5W2A - chains A and D of the 3 polymer chains in the assembly; structure by X-ray diffraction, 2.90 A resolution.

== Chain A ==
Protein: DNA polymerase kappa
From: Homo sapiens
Notes: EC 2.7.7.7
UniProt: Q9UBT6 (POLK_HUMAN); residues 1-526 here = UniProt positions 1-526
Chain sequence (551 residues; each row starts with the number of its first residue; numbers below 1 keep their minus sign (Met-24 is residue -24)):
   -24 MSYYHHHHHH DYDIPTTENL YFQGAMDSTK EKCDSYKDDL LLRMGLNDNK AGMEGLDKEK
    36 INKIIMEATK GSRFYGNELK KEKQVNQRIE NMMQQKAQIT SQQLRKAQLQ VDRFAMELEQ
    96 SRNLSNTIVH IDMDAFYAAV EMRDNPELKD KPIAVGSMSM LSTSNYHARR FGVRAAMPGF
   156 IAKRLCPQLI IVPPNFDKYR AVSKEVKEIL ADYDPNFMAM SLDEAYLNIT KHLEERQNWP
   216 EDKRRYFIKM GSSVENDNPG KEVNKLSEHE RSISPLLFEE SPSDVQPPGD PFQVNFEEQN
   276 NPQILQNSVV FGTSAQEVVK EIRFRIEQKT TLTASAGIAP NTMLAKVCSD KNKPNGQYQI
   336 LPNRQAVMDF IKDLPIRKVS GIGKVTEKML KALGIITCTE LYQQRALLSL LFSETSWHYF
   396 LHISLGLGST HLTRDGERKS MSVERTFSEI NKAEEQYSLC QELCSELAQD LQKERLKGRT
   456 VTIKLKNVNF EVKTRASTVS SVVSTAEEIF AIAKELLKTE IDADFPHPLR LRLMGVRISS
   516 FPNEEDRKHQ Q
Not modelled in the structure: -24 to 30, 225-281, 519-526
Differences from the reference sequence: initiating methionine (-24); expression tag (-23 to 0)
Bound ions: Mg2+: Asp107, Met108, Asp198 (together with 0KX)
Residues lining bound ligands: 0KX (2'-deoxy-5'-O-[(R)-hydroxy{[(R)-hydroxy(phosphonooxy)phosphoryl]amino}phosphoryl]cytidine): Asp107, Met108, Asp109, Ala110, Phe111, Tyr112, Ser137, Thr138, Tyr141, Arg144, Ala150, Ala151, Asp198, Glu199, Lys328
Curated features (UniProtKB/Swiss-Prot):
  - binding site (Mg(2+)): Asp107, Asp198, Glu199
  - mutagenesis: Asp198 (D198A: Loss of DNA polymerase activity; when associated with A-199), Glu199 (E199A: Loss of DNA polymerase activity; when associated with D-198)
What the authors report for this chain:
  - binding site for the 13-nt DNA strand (chain D): Tyr112, Phe171

== Chain D ==
Molecule: 13-nt DNA strand
Sequence (13 nucleotides; each row starts with the number of its first residue):
     2 ATGXCTGATC CGC
Modified / non-standard residues: LDG (2'-deoxy-N-[(1,3-dimethoxy-9,10-dioxo-9,10-dihydroanthracen-2-yl)methyl]guanosine 5'-(dihydrogen phosphate)) at position 5

== Interface between chain A and chain D ==
Residue-residue contacts (36; chain A residue first):
  Thr44(A) - DG4(D)  hydrogen bond to the base
  Ser47(A) - DG4(D)  base contact
  Phe49(A) - DG4(D)  stacking on the base
  Tyr112(A) - LDG_5(D)  base contact
  Met133(A) - DT3(D)  base contact
  Ser134(A) - DG4(D)  sugar contact
  Met135(A) - DG4(D)  phosphate contact
  Met135(A) - LDG_5(D)  phosphate contact
  Ala151(A) - LDG_5(D)  base contact
  Pro153(A) - DG4(D)  sugar contact
  Phe155(A) - DT3(D)  base contact
  Phe155(A) - DG4(D)  base contact
  Ile156(A) - DG4(D)  base contact
  Arg159(A) - DT3(D)  hydrogen bond to the base
  Phe171(A) - LDG_5(D)  base contact
  Ser388(A) - DC12(D)  hydrogen bond to the phosphate
  Thr390(A) - DC12(D)  hydrogen bond to the phosphate
  Ser391(A) - DC12(D)  hydrogen bond to the phosphate
  Arg413(A) - DG8(D)  salt bridge to the phosphate
  Arg413(A) - DA9(D)  phosphate contact
  Lys414(A) - DA9(D)  hydrogen bond to the phosphate
  Ser415(A) - DG8(D)  sugar contact
  Ser415(A) - DA9(D)  hydrogen bond to the phosphate
  Met416(A) - DG8(D)  phosphate contact
  Ser417(A) - DT7(D)  sugar contact
  Ser417(A) - DG8(D)  hydrogen bond to the phosphate
  Val418(A) - DT7(D)  phosphate contact
  Glu419(A) - DC6(D)  sugar contact
  Glu419(A) - DT7(D)  hydrogen bond to the phosphate
  Arg420(A) - DC6(D)  phosphate contact
  Thr421(A) - LDG_5(D)  sugar contact
  Thr421(A) - DC6(D)  hydrogen bond to the phosphate
  Phe465(A) - DG4(D)  sugar contact
  Arg507(A) - DG4(D)  salt bridge to the phosphate
  Arg507(A) - LDG_5(D)  salt bridge to the phosphate
  Leu508(A) - DC6(D)  phosphate contact
Interface residues without a listed pair, chain A (31 interface residues in all): Ser137, Lys461, Arg512
Interface residues without a listed pair, chain D (10 interface residues in all): DT10, DC11

== In short ==
31 residues of chain A and 10 residues of chain D are in contact, with 10 hydrogen bonds, 3 salt bridges and 1
aromatic stacking contact. Among the polar pairs are Thr44(A)-DG4(D), Arg159(A)-DT3(D) and Ser388(A)-DC12(D).
Chain A binds compound 0KX. From the paper: a binding site for the 13-nt DNA strand (chain D) at Tyr112(A) and
Phe171(A).
Here chain A is DNA polymerase kappa (Homo sapiens) and chain D is a 13-nt DNA strand. Entry 5W2A (Structure
of human DNA polymerase kappa in complex with Lucidin-derived DNA adduct and incoming dCMPNPP) was determined
by X-ray diffraction (same publication as 5W2C).
